Entry 9DQI (X-ray diffraction, 2.39 A resolution); this record covers chains A and C of the 4 polymer chains in the assembly.

[Chain A (and C)]
Molecule: 2-succinyl-5-enolpyruvyl-6-hydroxy-3-cyclohexene-1-carboxylate synthase
From: Mycobacterium tuberculosis H37Rv
Notes: EC 2.2.1.9; chain C of this document is another copy of the same molecule, construct and numbering; everything in this record applies to it too
UniProt: P9WK11 (MEND_MYCTU); numbering as in UniProt (aligned over 1-554)
Sequence (574 residues; numbered -19 to 554; the number before each row is that of its first residue; numbers below 1 keep their minus sign (Met-19 is residue -19)):
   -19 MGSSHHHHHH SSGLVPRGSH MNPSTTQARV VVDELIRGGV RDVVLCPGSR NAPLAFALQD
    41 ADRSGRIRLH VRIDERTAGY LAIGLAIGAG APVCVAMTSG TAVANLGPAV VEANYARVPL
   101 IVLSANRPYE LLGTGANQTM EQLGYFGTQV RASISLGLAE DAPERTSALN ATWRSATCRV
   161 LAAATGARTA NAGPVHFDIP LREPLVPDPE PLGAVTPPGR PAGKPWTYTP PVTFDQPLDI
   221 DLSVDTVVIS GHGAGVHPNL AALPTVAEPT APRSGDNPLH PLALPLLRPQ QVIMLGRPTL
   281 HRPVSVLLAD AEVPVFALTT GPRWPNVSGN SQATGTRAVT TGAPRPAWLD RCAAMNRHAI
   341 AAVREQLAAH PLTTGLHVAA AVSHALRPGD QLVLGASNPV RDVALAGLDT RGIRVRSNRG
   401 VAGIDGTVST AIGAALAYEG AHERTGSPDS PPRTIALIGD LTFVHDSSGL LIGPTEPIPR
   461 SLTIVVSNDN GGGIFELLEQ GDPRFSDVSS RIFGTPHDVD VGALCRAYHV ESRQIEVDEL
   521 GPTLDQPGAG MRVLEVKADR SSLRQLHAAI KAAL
Unresolved in the structure: -19 to -1, 472-487, 528 (chain C: -19 to 2, 109-121, 182-195)
Construct notes: initiating methionine (-19); expression tag (-18 to 0); engineered mutation Asn306 (Asp in P9WK11)
Ligand contacts:
  - 1,4-dihydroxy-2-naphthoic acid (DNA): Gly113, Thr114, Gly115
  - thiamine diphosphate (TPP): Pro27, Gly28, Glu55, Thr78, Thr81, Ala82, Asn85, Gln118

[Interface between chain A and chain C]
Residue-residue contacts (77):
  Ala151(A) with Gly309(C)
  Ser155(A) with Asn306(C), hydrogen bond; Gly309(C), hydrogen bond (side chain-backbone)
  Arg159(A) with Trp304(C), hydrogen bond (side chain-backbone); Pro305(C); Asn306(C)
  Ala167(A) with Gln216(C)
  Arg168(A) with Phe214(C); Gln216(C), hydrogen bond; Thr299(C), hydrogen bond; Gly301(C), hydrogen bond (side chain-backbone); Pro302(C), hydrogen bond (side chain-backbone); Arg303(C), hydrogen bond (side chain-backbone); Trp304(C); Thr314(C), hydrogen bond; Gly315(C)
  Thr169(A) with Pro302(C)
  Arg200(A) with Asn310(C); Ser311(C); Gln312(C)
  Trp206(A) with Gly309(C), hydrogen bond (side chain-backbone); Ser311(C); Gln312(C)
  Thr207(A) with Asn306(C); Ser311(C), hydrogen bond (side chain-backbone); Gln312(C); Thr314(C)
  Tyr208(A) with Gln312(C), hydrogen bond (backbone-backbone); Ala313(C); Thr314(C), hydrogen bond (backbone-backbone)
  Thr209(A) with Gln216(C), hydrogen bond; Thr314(C), hydrogen bond
  Pro210(A) with Gln216(C), hydrogen bond (backbone-side chain); Pro217(C); Thr314(C)
  Val212(A) with Phe214(C), hydrophobic; Asp215(C)
  Thr213(A) with Thr213(C); Phe214(C); Asp215(C), hydrogen bond (backbone-backbone)
  Phe214(A) with Arg168(C); Val212(C), hydrophobic; Thr213(C); Phe214(C), hydrophobic
  Asp215(A) with Val212(C); Thr213(C), hydrogen bond (backbone-backbone)
  Gln216(A) with Ala167(C); Arg168(C), hydrogen bond; Thr209(C); Pro210(C), hydrogen bond (side chain-backbone)
  Pro217(A) with Pro210(C)
  Thr299(A) with Arg168(C), hydrogen bond
  Gly301(A) with Arg168(C), hydrogen bond (backbone-side chain)
  Pro302(A) with Arg168(C), hydrogen bond (backbone-side chain); Thr169(C)
  Arg303(A) with Arg168(C), hydrogen bond (backbone-side chain)
  Trp304(A) with Arg159(C), hydrogen bond (backbone-side chain); Arg168(C)
  Pro305(A) with Arg159(C), hydrogen bond (backbone-side chain)
  Asn306(A) with Arg159(C)
  Gly309(A) with Ala151(C); Ser155(C), hydrogen bond (backbone-side chain); Trp206(C), hydrogen bond (backbone-side chain)
  Asn310(A) with Arg200(C), hydrogen bond
  Ser311(A) with Arg200(C); Trp206(C); Thr207(C), hydrogen bond (backbone-side chain)
  Gln312(A) with Trp206(C); Thr207(C); Tyr208(C), hydrogen bond (backbone-backbone)
  Ala313(A) with Tyr208(C)
  Thr314(A) with Arg168(C), hydrogen bond; Thr207(C); Tyr208(C), hydrogen bond (backbone-backbone); Thr209(C); Pro210(C)
  Gly315(A) with Arg168(C), hydrogen bond (backbone-side chain)
Also at the interface, not in a pair above, chain A (37 interface residues in all): Thr152, Ala162, Pro211, Leu218, Thr316
Also at the interface, not in a pair above, chain C (36 interface residues in all): Cys158, Ala162, Leu218, Ser308

[Overview]
37 residues of chain A and 36 residues of chain C are in contact; the contacts include 34 hydrogen bonds.
Polar pairs include Ser155(A)-Asn306(C), Ser155(A)-Gly309(C) and Arg159(A)-Trp304(C). Ligands of chain A:
thiamine diphosphate and 1,4-dihydroxy-2-naphthoic acid.
Chain A and chain C are both 2-succinyl-5-enolpyruvyl-6-hydroxy-3-cyclohexene-1-carboxylate synthase
(Mycobacterium tuberculosis H37Rv); the structure, D306N Mutant of M.tuberculosis MenD (SEPHCHC Synthase), was
determined by X-ray diffraction (same publication as 9DSN and 9DTV).
